PDB entry 8Z9G | X-ray diffraction, 1.68 A resolution | chains A and B of the 4 polymer chains in the assembly

Chain A (and B):
Molecule: 3-hydroxyisobutyrate dehydrogenase
Source organism: Acetobacter aceti
Notes: chain B of this document is another copy of the same molecule, construct and numbering; everything in this record applies to it too
Reference sequence: A0A6S6PLJ6 (A0A6S6PLJ6_ACEAC); numbering as in UniProt (aligned over 1-296)
Sequence (313 residues; each row starts with the number of its first residue; numbers below 1 keep their minus sign (Met-15 is residue -15)):
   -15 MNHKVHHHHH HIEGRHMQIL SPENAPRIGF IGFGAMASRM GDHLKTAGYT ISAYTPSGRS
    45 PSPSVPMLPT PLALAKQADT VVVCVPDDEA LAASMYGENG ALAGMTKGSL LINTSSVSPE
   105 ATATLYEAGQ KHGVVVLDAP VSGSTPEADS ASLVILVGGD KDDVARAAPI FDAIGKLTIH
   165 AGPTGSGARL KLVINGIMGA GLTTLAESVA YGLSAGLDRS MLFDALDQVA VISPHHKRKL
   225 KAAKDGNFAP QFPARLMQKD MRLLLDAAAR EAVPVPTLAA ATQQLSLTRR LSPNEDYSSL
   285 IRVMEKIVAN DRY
Unresolved in the structure: -15 to 2, 294-297 (chain B: -15 to 1, 295-297)
Sequence notes: initiating methionine (-15); expression tag (-14 to 0, 297)
Ligand contacts: NADPH (NDP; NADPH dihydro-nicotinamide-adenine-dinucleotide phosphate): Ile15, Gly16, Phe17, Gly18, Ala19, Met20, Ala21, Tyr38, Thr39, Pro40, Ser41, Arg43, Cys68, Val69, Pro70, Ala74, Ala77, Ser78, Thr98, Ser99, Ser100, Val125, Gly127, Ser128, Thr129, Lys175, Gln235, Phe236, Arg239, Leu240, Lys243, Asp244

How chain A and chain B interact:
Pairs across the interface (37; chain A residue first):
  Glu73(A) - Arg254(B)  salt bridge
  Gln242(A) - Ala253(B)  hydrogen bond (side chain-backbone)
  Arg246(A) - Asp250(B)  salt bridge
  Arg246(A) - Ala253(B)
  Arg246(A) - Arg254(B)
  Leu249(A) - Gln267(B)
  Asp250(A) - Arg246(B)  salt bridge
  Ala253(A) - Gln242(B)  hydrogen bond (backbone-side chain)
  Ala253(A) - Arg246(B)
  Ala253(A) - Arg273(B)  hydrogen bond (backbone-side chain)
  Arg254(A) - Glu73(B)  salt bridge
  Arg254(A) - Arg246(B)
  Arg254(A) - Arg273(B)  hydrogen bond (backbone-side chain)
  Glu255(A) - Arg274(B)  hydrogen bond (backbone-side chain)
  Ala256(A) - Ser270(B)
  Ala256(A) - Arg273(B)
  Ala256(A) - Arg274(B)  hydrogen bond (backbone-side chain)
  Val257(A) - Gln267(B)
  Val257(A) - Arg274(B)
  Pro258(A) - Gln267(B)
  Val259(A) - Gln267(B)  hydrogen bond (backbone-side chain)
  Pro260(A) - Gln267(B)
  Ala263(A) - Ala263(B)
  Ala263(A) - Gln267(B)
  Gln267(A) - Leu249(B)
  Gln267(A) - Val257(B)
  Gln267(A) - Pro258(B)
  Gln267(A) - Val259(B)  hydrogen bond (side chain-backbone)
  Gln267(A) - Pro260(B)
  Gln267(A) - Ala263(B)
  Ser270(A) - Ala256(B)
  Arg273(A) - Ala253(B)  hydrogen bond (side chain-backbone)
  Arg273(A) - Arg254(B)  hydrogen bond (side chain-backbone)
  Arg273(A) - Ala256(B)
  Arg274(A) - Glu255(B)  hydrogen bond (side chain-backbone)
  Arg274(A) - Ala256(B)  hydrogen bond (side chain-backbone)
  Arg274(A) - Val257(B)
Also at the interface, not in a pair above, chain A (19 interface residues in all): Leu271
Also at the interface, not in a pair above, chain B (19 interface residues in all): Leu271

Overview:
Chain A and chain B each contribute 19 residues to their interface; the contacts include 12 hydrogen bonds and
4 salt bridges. Polar contacts include Glu73(A)-Arg254(B), Arg246(A)-Asp250(B) and Gln242(A)-Ala253(B). Chain
A binds NADPH.
Both chains are 3-hydroxyisobutyrate dehydrogenase (Acetobacter aceti). Entry 8Z9G (Crystal structure of
glyoxylate reductase from Acetobacter aceti in complex with NADPH) was determined by X-ray diffraction
together with 8Z0X and 8Z9F from the same study.
